PDB entry 6P9Y | electron microscopy, 3.01 A resolution | chains A and N of the 6 polymer chains in the assembly

[Chain A]
Name: Guanine nucleotide-binding protein G(s) subunit alpha isoforms short
Source organism: Homo sapiens
Reference sequence: P63092 (GNAS2_HUMAN); numbering as in UniProt (aligned over 1-394)
Chain sequence (394 residues; row label = number of the first residue in the row):
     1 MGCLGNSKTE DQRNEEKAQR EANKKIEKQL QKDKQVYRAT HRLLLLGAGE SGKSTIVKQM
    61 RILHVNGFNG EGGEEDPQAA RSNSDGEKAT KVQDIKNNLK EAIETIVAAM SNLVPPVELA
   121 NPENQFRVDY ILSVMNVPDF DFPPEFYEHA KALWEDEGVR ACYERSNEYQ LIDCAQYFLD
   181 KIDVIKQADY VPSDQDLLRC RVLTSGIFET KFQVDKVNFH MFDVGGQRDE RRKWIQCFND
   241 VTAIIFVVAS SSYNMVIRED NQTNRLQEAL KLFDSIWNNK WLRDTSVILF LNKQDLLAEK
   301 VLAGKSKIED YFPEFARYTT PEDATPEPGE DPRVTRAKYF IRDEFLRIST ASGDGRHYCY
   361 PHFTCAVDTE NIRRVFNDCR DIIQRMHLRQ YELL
Unresolved in the structure: 1-11, 48-204, 250-263, 296-307, 365-370
Differences from the reference sequence: conflict K271 (Asn in P63092), D274 (Lys in P63092), K280 (Arg in P63092), D284 (Thr in P63092), T285 (Ile in P63092)

[Chain N]
Name: Nanobody 35
Source organism: Lama glama
Notes: antibody fragment or engineered binder
Chain sequence (138 residues; row label = number of the first residue in the row):
     1 QVQLQESGGG LVQPGGSLRL SCAASGFTFS NYKMNWVRQA PGKGLEWVSD ISQSGASISY
    61 TGSVKGRFTI SRDNAKNTLY LQMNSLKPED TAVYYCARCP APFTRDCFDV TSTTYAYRGQ
   121 GTQVTVSSHH HHHHEPEA
Unresolved in the structure: 127-138
Disulfide bonds: C22-C96, C99-C107

[Chain A / chain N interface]
Residue-residue contacts (27; chain A residue first):
  R228(A) - T114(N)
  D229(A) - T111(N)
  D229(A) - S112(N)  hydrogen bond (side chain-backbone)
  E230(A) - T111(N)  hydrogen bond
  E230(A) - T114(N)  hydrogen bond
  E230(A) - Y115(N)  hydrogen bond (side chain-backbone)
  R232(A) - P100(N)
  R232(A) - F108(N)
  R232(A) - Y117(N)
  N264(A) - T61(N)
  Q267(A) - W47(N)
  Q267(A) - T61(N)
  K271(A) - W47(N)
  K271(A) - D50(N)  salt bridge
  S275(A) - D106(N)
  S275(A) - C107(N)  hydrogen bond (side chain-backbone)
  S275(A) - F108(N)
  N278(A) - R105(N)
  N278(A) - D106(N)
  N279(A) - D106(N)
  R283(A) - R105(N)
  D310(A) - S63(N)  hydrogen bond (backbone-side chain)
  Y311(A) - G62(N)
  Y311(A) - S63(N)
  P313(A) - G62(N)
  E314(A) - K65(N)  salt bridge
  S352(A) - R105(N)  hydrogen bond
Other interface residues (no listed pair), chain A (19 interface residues in all): R231, L272, D274
Other interface residues (no listed pair), chain N (18 interface residues in all): E46, S59

[In short]
The interface between chain A and chain N involves 19 residues on one side and 18 on the other; the contacts
include 7 hydrogen bonds and 2 salt bridges. Polar pairs include K271(A)-D50(N), E314(A)-K65(N) and
D229(A)-S112(N).
Chain A is Guanine nucleotide-binding protein G(s) subunit alpha isoforms short (Homo sapiens) and chain N is
Nanobody 35 (Lama glama); the structure, PAC1 GPCR Receptor complex, was determined by electron microscopy,
deposited together with 6P9X.
